PDB entry 4Y8Q | X-ray diffraction, 2.60 A resolution | chains O and P of the 32 polymer chains in the assembly

Chain O:
Molecule: Proteasome subunit alpha type-2
Organism: Saccharomyces cerevisiae (strain ATCC 204508 / S288c)
Notes: EC 3.4.25.1
Reference sequence: P23639 (PSA2_YEAST); residues 1-250 here = UniProt positions 1-250
Sequence (250 residues; row label = number of the first residue in the row):
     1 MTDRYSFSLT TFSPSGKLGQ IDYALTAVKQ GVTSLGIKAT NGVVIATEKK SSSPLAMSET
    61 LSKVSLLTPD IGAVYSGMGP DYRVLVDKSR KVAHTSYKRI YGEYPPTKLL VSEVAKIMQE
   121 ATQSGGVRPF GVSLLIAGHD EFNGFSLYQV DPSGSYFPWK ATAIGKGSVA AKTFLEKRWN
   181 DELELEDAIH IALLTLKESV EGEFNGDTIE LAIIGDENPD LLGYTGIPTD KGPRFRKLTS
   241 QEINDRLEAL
Swiss-Prot annotation at these positions:
  - cross-link: Lys-108 (Glycyl lysine isopeptide (Lys-Gly) (interchain with G-Cter in ubiquitin))

Chain P:
Molecule: Proteasome subunit alpha type-3
Organism: Saccharomyces cerevisiae (strain ATCC 204508 / S288c)
Notes: EC 3.4.25.1
Reference sequence: P23638 (PSA3_YEAST); residues 0-257 here correspond to UniProt positions 1-258 (UniProt number = residue number + 1)
Sequence (258 residues; numbered 0 to 257; the number before each row is that of its first residue; numbering starts at 0):
     0 MGSRRYDSRT TIFSPEGRLY QVEYALESIS HAGTAIGIMA SDGIVLAAER KVTSTLLEQD
    60 TSTEKLYKLN DKIAVAVAGL TADAEILINT ARIHAQNYLK TYNEDIPVEI LVRRLSDIKQ
   120 GYTQHGGLRP FGVSFIYAGY DDRYGYQLYT SNPSGNYTGW KAISVGANTS AAQTLLQMDY
   180 KDDMKVDDAI ELALKTLSKT TDSSALTYDR LEFATIRKGA NDGEVYQKIF KPQEIKDILV
   240 KTGITKKDED EEADEDMK
Unresolved in the structure: 0, 245-257
Swiss-Prot annotation at these positions:
  - cross-link (Glycyl lysine isopeptide (Lys-Gly)): Lys-99 (interchain with G-Cter in ubiquitin), Lys-198 (interchain with G-Cter in ubiquitin), Lys-230 (interchain with G-Cter in ubiquitin)

Interface between chain O and chain P:
Residue-residue contacts - 58 pairs, chain O then chain P:
  Arg-4(O) with Ser-2(P)
  Tyr-5(O) with Ser-2(P); Tyr-5(P)
  Ser-6(O) with Gly-125(P); Leu-127(P)
  Phe-7(O) with Ser-2(P); Tyr-5(P); Asp-6(P); Gly-126(P)
  Ser-8(O) with Gly-126(P), hydrogen bond (backbone-backbone); Leu-127(P); Arg-128(P), hydrogen bond (side chain-backbone)
  Thr-10(O) with Arg-128(P)
  Thr-11(O) with Ser-7(P); Thr-9(P); Gln-20(P)
  Phe-12(O) with Gln-20(P); Tyr-23(P); Ala-24(P), hydrophobic; Arg-128(P); Pro-129(P); Gly-131(P)
  Ser-13(O) with Tyr-23(P)
  Pro-14(O) with Tyr-23(P), hydrophobic; Glu-26(P)
  Ser-15(O) with Glu-26(P)
  Gly-16(O) with Tyr-23(P); Ser-27(P), hydrogen bond (backbone-side chain)
  Lys-38(O) with Glu-57(P), salt bridge
  Ser-112(O) with Glu-84(P)
  Lys-116(O) with Ile-85(P)
  Gln-119(O) with Ala-81(P); Asp-82(P), hydrogen bond; Ile-85(P); Arg-128(P)
  Thr-122(O) with Arg-128(P), hydrogen bond (backbone-side chain)
  Gln-123(O) with Tyr-121(P); Leu-127(P); Arg-128(P), hydrogen bond (side chain-backbone); Phe-130(P)
  Gly-125(O) with Leu-127(P)
  Ser-153(O) with Ala-81(P)
  Gly-154(O) with Ala-81(P)
  Ser-155(O) with Ala-81(P)
  Tyr-156(O) with Glu-84(P), hydrogen bond
  Pro-158(O) with Leu-56(P); Glu-57(P), hydrogen bond (backbone-backbone); Thr-60(P); Ser-61(P)
  Trp-159(O) with Ser-53(P); Leu-55(P)
  Lys-160(O) with Thr-54(P); Leu-55(P), hydrogen bond (backbone-backbone); Leu-56(P); Glu-57(P)
  Ala-161(O) with Leu-55(P)
  Leu-175(O) with Leu-55(P), hydrophobic
  Glu-176(O) with Thr-54(P)
Interface residues without a listed pair, chain O (35 interface residues in all): Leu-9, Leu-18, Ser-124, Tyr-148, Phe-157, Trp-179
Interface residues without a listed pair, chain P (32 interface residues in all): His-30, Leu-79, Thr-80

Summary:
The interface between chain O and chain P involves 35 residues on one side and 32 on the other; the contacts
include 9 hydrogen bonds and 1 salt bridge. Among the polar pairs are Lys-38(O)/Glu-57(P), Ser-8(O)/Arg-128(P)
and Gly-16(O)/Ser-27(P).
Chain O is Proteasome subunit alpha type-2 and chain P is Proteasome subunit alpha type-3, both from
Saccharomyces cerevisiae (strain ATCC 204508 / S288c); the structure, Yeast 20S proteasome beta7-delta7_Cter
mutant in complex with Ac-PAY-ep, was determined by X-ray diffraction together with 4Y69, 4Y6A, 4Y6V, 4Y6Z,
4Y70, 4Y74 and 34 further entries from the same study.
